2NNY - chains C and A of the 4 polymer chains in the assembly; structure by X-ray diffraction, 2.58 A resolution.

Chain C:
Molecule: 23-nt DNA strand
Sequence (23 nucleotides; each row starts with the number of its first residue):
     1 TAGACAGGAAGCACTTCCTGGAG
Unresolved in the structure: 1

Chain A:
Protein: C-ets-1 protein
From: Homo sapiens
Reference sequence: P14921 (ETS1_HUMAN); numbering as in UniProt (aligned over 280-441)
Amino-acid sequence (171 residues; numbered 271 to 441; the number before each row is that of its first residue):
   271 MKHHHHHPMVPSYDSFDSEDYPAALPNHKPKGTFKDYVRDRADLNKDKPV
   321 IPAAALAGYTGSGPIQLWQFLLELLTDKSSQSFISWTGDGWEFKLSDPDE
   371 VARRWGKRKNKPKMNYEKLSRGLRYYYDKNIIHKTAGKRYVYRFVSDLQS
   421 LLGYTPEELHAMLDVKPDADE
Unresolved in the structure: 271-307, 437-441
Differences from the reference sequence: expression tag (271-279); engineered mutation Ser350 (Cys in P14921), Ser416 (Cys in P14921)
UniProt features mapped onto this chain:
  - DNA-binding region: Ile335 to Val415 (ETS)
  - region: Phe304 to Ala312 (Helix HI-1), Ala323 to Thr330 (Helix HI-2), Leu418 to Leu422 (Helix H4), Pro426 to Met432 (Helix H5)
  - modified residue: Ser282 (Phosphoserine), Ser285 (Phosphoserine), Lys305 (N6-acetyllysine)
From the paper describing this entry:
  - binding site for the 23-nt DNA strand (chain C): Arg391, Arg394, Tyr395
  - self-association interface (contacts with another copy of this molecule); pairs are residue here / residue on that copy: Gly333-Asn380 (backbone contact)
  - mutagenesis - G333Q: abolished binding to WT S-EBS
  - mutagenesis - G333Q: unchanged signaling
  - mutagenesis - C350S/C416S: unchanged binding to S-EBS element
  - mutagenesis - G333A, G333Q, P334A, P334Q: unchanged binding to M1 probe
  - mutagenesis - G333Q: abolished signaling in response to stromelysin-1 promoter

Chain C / chain A interface:
Pairs across the interface (16; chain C residue first):
  DA4(C) with Arg409(A), sugar contact; Tyr410(A), hydrogen bond to the phosphate
  DC5(C) with Tyr386(A), hydrogen bond to the phosphate; Lys404(A), salt bridge to the phosphate; Lys408(A), phosphate contact; Arg409(A), phosphate contact; Tyr410(A), hydrogen bond to the phosphate
  DA6(C) with Arg394(A), hydrogen bond to the base; Tyr397(A), hydrogen bond to the phosphate; Lys404(A), phosphate contact
  DG7(C) with Arg391(A), hydrogen bond to the base; Arg394(A), hydrogen bond to the base; Tyr397(A), phosphate contact
  DG8(C) with Arg391(A), hydrogen bond to the base
  DA9(C) with Tyr395(A), hydrogen bond to the base
  DA10(C) with Tyr395(A), base contact
Also at the interface, not in a pair above, chain C (8 interface residues in all): DG3
Also at the interface, not in a pair above, chain A (10 interface residues in all): Tyr412

Summary:
8 residues of chain C and 10 residues of chain A are in contact, with 9 hydrogen bonds and 1 salt bridge.
Polar contacts include DA6(C)-Arg394(A), DG7(C)-Arg391(A) and DG7(C)-Arg394(A). From the paper: a binding site
for the 23-nt DNA strand (chain C) at Arg391(A), Arg394(A) and Tyr395(A); G333Q of chain A abolishes binding
to WT S-EBS; 5 substitutions were tested in all.
Chain C is a 23-nt DNA strand and chain A is C-ets-1 protein (Homo sapiens); the structure, Crystal structure
of the Ets1 dimer DNA complex, was determined by X-ray diffraction.
